4WCU - chains C and D of the 4 polymer chains in the assembly; structure by X-ray diffraction, 2.35 A resolution.

== Chain C (and D) ==
Protein: cAMP-specific 3', 5'-cyclic phosphodiesterase 4D
Organism: Homo sapiens
Notes: EC 3.1.4.53; chain D of this document is another copy of the same molecule, construct and numbering; everything in this record applies to it too
Reference sequence: Q08499 (PDE4D_HUMAN); residues 79-437 here correspond to UniProt positions 381-739 (UniProt number = residue number + 302)
Sequence (359 residues; row label = number of the first residue in the row):
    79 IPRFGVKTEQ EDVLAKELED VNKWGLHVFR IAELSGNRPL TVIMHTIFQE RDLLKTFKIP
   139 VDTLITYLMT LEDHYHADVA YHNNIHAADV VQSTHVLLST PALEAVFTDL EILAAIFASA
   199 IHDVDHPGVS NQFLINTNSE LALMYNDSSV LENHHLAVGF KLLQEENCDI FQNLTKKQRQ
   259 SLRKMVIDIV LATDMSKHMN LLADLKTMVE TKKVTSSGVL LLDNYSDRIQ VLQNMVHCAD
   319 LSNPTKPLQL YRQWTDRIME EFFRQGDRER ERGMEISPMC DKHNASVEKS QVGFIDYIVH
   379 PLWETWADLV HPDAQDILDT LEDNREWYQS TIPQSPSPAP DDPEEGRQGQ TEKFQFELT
Unresolved in the structure: 79-90, 292-297, 412-428, 436-437 (chain D: 79-89, 412-428, 437)
Ion coordination: Zn2+: His-164, His-200, Asp-201, Asp-318; Mg2+ near Asp-201 (its only coordinating residue here)
Small-molecule neighbours: 3KQ (N-benzyl-2-{6-[(3,5-dichloropyridin-4-yl)acetyl]-2,3-dimethoxyphenoxy}acetamide): Tyr-159, His-160, Glu-230, Thr-271, Met-273, Asp-318, Leu-319, Asn-321, Tyr-329, Trp-332, Thr-333, Ile-336, Met-337, Phe-340, Met-357, Gln-369, Phe-372, Ile-376, Phe-432, Gln-433
UniProt features mapped onto this chain:
  - active site: His-160 (Proton donor)
  - binding site (3',5'-cyclic AMP): His-160, Gln-369, Phe-372
  - binding site (AMP): His-160, Asp-201, Asp-318, Asn-321, Gln-369, Phe-372
  - binding site (Zn(2+)): His-164, His-200, Asp-201, Asp-318
  - binding site (Mg(2+)): Asp-201
  - binding site (Mn(2+)): Asp-201
  - cross-link: Lys-85 (Glycyl lysine isopeptide (Lys-Gly) (interchain with G-Cter in SUMO))

== How chain C and chain D interact ==
Pairs across the interface (6):
  Thr-253(C) with Pro-390(D)
  Lys-254(C) with Ser-294(D); Ser-295(D)
  Lys-255(C) with Pro-179(D); Glu-182(D), salt bridge; Val-297(D)
Other interface residues (no listed pair), chain C (4 interface residues in all): Lys-136
Other interface residues (no listed pair), chain D (8 interface residues in all): Gly-296, Gln-393

== Summary ==
4 residues of chain C and 8 residues of chain D are in contact; the contacts include 1 salt bridge. Its one
salt-bridged contact is Lys-255(C)/Glu-182(D). Chain C binds compound 3KQ.
Both chains are cAMP-specific 3', 5'-cyclic phosphodiesterase 4D (Homo sapiens). Entry 4WCU (PDE4 complexed
with inhibitor) was determined by X-ray diffraction together with 4W1O from the same study.
